8XJK - chains A and B of the 5 polymer chains in the assembly; structure by electron microscopy, 2.63 A resolution.

Chain A:
Protein: Engineered miniGq
Organism: synthetic construct
Chain sequence (246 residues; row label = number of the first residue in the row):
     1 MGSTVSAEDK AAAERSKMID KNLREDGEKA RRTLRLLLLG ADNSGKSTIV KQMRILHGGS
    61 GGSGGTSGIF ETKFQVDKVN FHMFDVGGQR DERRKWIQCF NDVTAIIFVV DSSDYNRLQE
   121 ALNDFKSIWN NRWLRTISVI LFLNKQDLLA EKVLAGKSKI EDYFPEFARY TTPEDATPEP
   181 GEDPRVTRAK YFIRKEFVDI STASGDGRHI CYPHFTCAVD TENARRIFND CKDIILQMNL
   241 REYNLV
Not modelled in the structure: 1-4, 55-67, 88-92

Chain B:
Protein: Guanine nucleotide-binding protein G(I)/G(S)/G(T) subunit beta-1
Organism: Homo sapiens
UniProtKB: P62873 (GBB1_HUMAN); residues 2-340 here = UniProt positions 2-340
Chain sequence (376 residues; numbered -9 to 366; the number before each row is that of its first residue; numbers below 1 keep their minus sign (Met-9 is residue -9)):
    -9 MHHHHHHGSS GSELDQLRQE AEQLKNQIRD ARKACADATL SQITNNIDPV GRIQMRTRRT
    51 LRGHLAKIYA MHWGTDSRLL VSASQDGKLI IWDSYTTNKV HAIPLRSSWV MTCAYAPSGN
   111 YVACGGLDNI CSIYNLKTRE GNVRVSRELA GHTGYLSCCR FLDDNQIVTS SGDTTCALWD
   171 IETGQQTTTF TGHTGDVMSL SLAPDTRLFV SGACDASAKL WDVREGMCRQ TFTGHESDIN
   231 AICFFPNGNA FATGSDDATC RLFDLRADQE LMTYSHDNII CGITSVSFSK SGRLLLAGYD
   291 DFNCNVWDAL KADRAGVLAG HDNRVSCLGV TDDGMAVATG SWDSFLKIWN GSSGGGGSGG
   351 GGSSGVSGWR LFKKIS
Not modelled in the structure: -9 to 1, 344-366
Construct notes: initiating methionine (-9); expression tag (-8 to 1, 341-366)
UniProt features mapped onto this chain:
  - modified residue: Ser2 (N-acetylserine), His266 (Phosphohistidine)
  - natural variant: Leu30 (L30F: In MRD42; uncertain significance), Arg52 (R52G: In MRD42), Gly64 (G64V: In MRD42), Asp76 (D76E: In MRD42; D76G: In MRD42), Gly77 (G77S: In MRD42), Lys78 (K78R: In MRD42), Ile80 (I80N: In MRD42; I80T: In MRD42), His91 (H91R: In MRD42; uncertain significance), Ala92 (A92T: In MRD42), Pro94 (P94S: In MRD42), Leu95 (L95P: In MRD42), Arg96 (R96L: In MRD42), 5 further natural variant entries in UniProt

Interface between chain A and chain B:
Contacting residue pairs - 45 pairs, chain A then chain B:
  Ala13(A) - Asn88(B)
  Arg15(A) - Val90(B)  hydrogen bond (side chain-backbone)
  Arg15(A) - His91(B)  hydrogen bond
  Ser16(A) - Asn88(B)
  Ser16(A) - Lys89(B)  hydrogen bond (side chain-backbone)
  Ile19(A) - Lys89(B)
  Ile19(A) - Val90(B)
  Ile19(A) - Ala92(B)  hydrophobic
  Asp20(A) - Lys89(B)  salt bridge
  Leu23(A) - Gly53(B)
  Leu23(A) - Leu55(B)
  Leu23(A) - Ile80(B)  hydrophobic
  Leu23(A) - Lys89(B)
  Asp26(A) - Lys78(B)  salt bridge
  Gly27(A) - Leu55(B)
  Arg35(A) - Ser98(B)  hydrogen bond
  Arg35(A) - Trp99(B)
  Gly68(A) - Leu117(B)
  Gly68(A) - Asn119(B)
  Ile69(A) - Leu117(B)  hydrophobic
  Phe84(A) - Trp99(B)  hydrophobic
  Arg94(A) - Cys204(B)
  Arg94(A) - Asp228(B)  salt bridge
  Lys95(A) - Tyr145(B)
  Lys95(A) - Met188(B)
  Lys95(A) - Cys204(B)
  Lys95(A) - Asp228(B)
  Lys95(A) - Asn230(B)  hydrogen bond
  Lys95(A) - Asp246(B)  salt bridge
  Trp96(A) - Leu117(B)  hydrophobic
  Gln98(A) - Lys57(B)
  Gln98(A) - Tyr59(B)  hydrogen bond (backbone-side chain)
  Gln98(A) - Arg314(B)  hydrogen bond
  Cys99(A) - Lys57(B)
  Cys99(A) - Tyr59(B)  hydrogen bond (backbone-side chain)
  Cys99(A) - Gln75(B)  hydrogen bond
  Cys99(A) - Trp99(B)
  Phe100(A) - Trp99(B)  hydrophobic
  Phe100(A) - Leu117(B)  hydrophobic
  Asn101(A) - Lys57(B)
  Asn101(A) - Trp332(B)
  Asp102(A) - Lys57(B)
  Trp133(A) - Asp290(B)
  Trp133(A) - Arg314(B)
  Trp133(A) - Trp332(B)  hydrophobic
Also at the interface, not in a pair above, chain A (25 interface residues in all): Ala12, Arg24, Glu71, Arg132
Also at the interface, not in a pair above, chain B (30 interface residues in all): Arg52, Thr87, Met101, Asp118, Asp186

Overview:
Chain A and chain B form an interface of 25 and 30 residues respectively; the contacts include 9 hydrogen
bonds and 4 salt bridges. Among the polar pairs are Asp20(A)-Lys89(B), Asp26(A)-Lys78(B) and
Arg94(A)-Asp228(B).
Chain A is Engineered miniGq (synthetic construct) and chain B is Guanine nucleotide-binding protein
G(I)/G(S)/G(T) subunit beta-1 (Homo sapiens); the structure, Cloprosetnol bound Prostaglandin F2-alpha
receptor-Gq Protein Complex, was determined by electron microscopy (same publication as 8XJL, 8XJM, 8XJN and
8XJO).
